Entry 2P5B (X-ray diffraction, 1.99 A resolution); this record covers chains A and I.

Chain A:
Protein: JmjC domain-containing histone demethylation protein 3A
Organism: Homo sapiens
Notes: EC 1.14.11.-; fragment: catalytic core
Reference sequence: O75164 (JHD3A_HUMAN); numbering as in UniProt (aligned over 2-350)
Sequence (352 residues; each row starts with the number of its first residue; numbers below 1 keep their minus sign (Gly-1 is residue -1)):
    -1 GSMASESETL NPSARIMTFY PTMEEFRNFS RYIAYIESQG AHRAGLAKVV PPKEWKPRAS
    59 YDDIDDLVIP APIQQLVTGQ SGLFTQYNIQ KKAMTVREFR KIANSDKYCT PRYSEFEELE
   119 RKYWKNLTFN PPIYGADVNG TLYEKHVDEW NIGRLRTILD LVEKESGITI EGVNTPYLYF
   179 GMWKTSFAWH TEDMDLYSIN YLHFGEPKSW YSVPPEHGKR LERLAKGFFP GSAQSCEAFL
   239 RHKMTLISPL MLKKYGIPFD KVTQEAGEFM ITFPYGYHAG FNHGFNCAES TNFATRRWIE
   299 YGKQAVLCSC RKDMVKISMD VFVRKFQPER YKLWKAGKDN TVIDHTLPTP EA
Disordered / not traced: -1 to 1, 349-350
Sequence notes: cloning artifact (-1 to 1)
Ion coordination: Fe2+: His188, Glu190, His276 (together with N-oxalylglycine, oxygen molecule); Zn2+: Cys234, His240, Cys306, Cys308
Small-molecule neighbours:
  - N-oxalylglycine (OGA): Tyr132, Tyr177, Phe185, His188, Glu190, Ser196, Ile197, Asn198, Lys206, Trp208, Thr270, His276, Ser288
  - oxygen molecule (OXY), molecule 1: His188, Thr189, Glu190, Asp191, Lys241
  - oxygen molecule (OXY), molecule 2: His188, Glu190, Lys241, His276
UniProt features mapped onto this chain:
  - binding site (2-oxoglutarate): Tyr132, Asn198, Lys206, Lys241
  - binding site (Fe cation): His188, Glu190, His276
  - binding site (Zn(2+)): Cys234, His240, Cys306, Cys308
  - modified residue: Ala2 (N-acetylalanine)
Reported in the primary citation:
  - mutagenesis - G133A/G138A, G165A/G170A: abolished catalytic activity (citing earlier work)
  - mutagenesis - N86A, Q88A, D135A, D135L, Y175F, Y177F, Y177L, N290A, N290D, N290I, N290L: decreased catalytic activity
  - specificity-determining residues: Ser288, Thr289 (citing earlier work)
  - binding site for oxygen molecule: Lys241
  - catalytic residues: Lys241 (proposed by the authors, not directly observed)
  - mutagenesis - K241A, K241L: abolished catalytic activity
  - mutagenesis - G165A/G170A: abolished binding to peptide
  - binding site for Histone H3 (chain I): Gly170, Tyr177, Glu190, Ser288, Asn290

Chain I:
Protein: Histone H3
Reference sequence: P84239 (H3_URECA); residues 0-20 here correspond to UniProt positions 27-47 (UniProt number = residue number + 27)
Sequence (22 residues; each row starts with the number of its first residue; numbering starts at 0):
     0 RKSAPATGGV KKPHRYRPGT VL
Disordered / not traced: 0, 18-21
Sequence notes: modified residue (10); cloning artifact (21)
Modified / non-standard residues: Lys10 (n-trimethyllysine; M3L)
UniProt features mapped onto this chain:
  - modified residue (N6-methylated lysine): Lys1, Lys10

Chain A / chain I interface:
Residue-residue contacts - 47 pairs, chain A then chain I:
  Ile71(A) with Arg14(I)
  Gln84(A) with His13(I)
  Tyr85(A) with Tyr15(I), hydrophobic
  Asn86(A) with His13(I), hydrogen bond (backbone-side chain); Arg14(I); Tyr15(I), hydrogen bond (backbone-backbone)
  Ile87(A) with Tyr15(I); Pro17(I)
  Gln88(A) with Arg14(I); Tyr15(I), hydrogen bond (backbone-backbone); Pro17(I)
  Ala134(A) with Arg14(I)
  Asp135(A) with Lys11(I), hydrogen bond (backbone-side chain); Pro12(I); Arg14(I), salt bridge
  Val160(A) with Thr6(I)
  Ile166(A) with Thr6(I)
  Ile168(A) with Gly8(I)
  Glu169(A) with Lys10(I), hydrogen bond (backbone-backbone)
  Gly170(A) with Lys10(I)
  Tyr175(A) with Lys10(I); Lys11(I), hydrogen bond (side chain-backbone)
  Tyr177(A) with Lys10(I)
  Glu190(A) with Lys10(I)
  Asp191(A) with Lys10(I)
  His240(A) with His13(I), hydrogen bond (backbone-side chain)
  Met242(A) with His13(I); Tyr15(I), hydrophobic
  Ser288(A) with Lys10(I)
  Thr289(A) with Lys10(I)
  Asn290(A) with Lys10(I)
  Arg309(A) with His13(I)
  Lys310(A) with Ser2(I); Ala3(I)
  Asp311(A) with Gly8(I); Val9(I), hydrogen bond (backbone-backbone)
  Met312(A) with Gly7(I); Gly8(I)
  Val313(A) with Gly7(I); Val9(I)
  Lys314(A) with Ala5(I); Thr6(I); Gly7(I), hydrogen bond (backbone-backbone)
  Ile315(A) with Ala5(I); Thr6(I)
  Ser316(A) with Ala5(I), hydrogen bond (backbone-backbone); Thr6(I), hydrogen bond (backbone-side chain)
Other interface residues (no listed pair), chain A (34 interface residues in all): Ala69, Val171, Ser196, Lys241
Other interface residues (no listed pair), chain I (16 interface residues in all): Pro4, Arg16
Interface features reported in the paper:
  - interface residues, chain A: Asn86(A), Gln88(A), Asp135(A), Glu169(A), Gly170(A), Tyr175(A), Tyr177(A), Glu190(A), Ser288(A), Thr289(A), Asn290(A)

In short:
34 residues of chain A and 16 residues of chain I are in contact, with 11 hydrogen bonds and 1 salt bridge.
Polar contacts include Asp135(A)-Arg14(I), Asn86(A)-His13(I) and Asp135(A)-Lys11(I). The paper reports the
catalytic residue Lys241(A); N86A, Q88A and D135A of chain A, among others, reduce catalytic activity; 15
substitutions were tested in all.
Here chain A is JmjC domain-containing histone demethylation protein 3A (Homo sapiens) and chain I is Histone
H3. Entry 2P5B (The complex structure of JMJD2A and trimethylated H3K36 peptide) was determined by X-ray
diffraction, deposited together with 2PXJ.
